Entry 2VH7 (X-ray diffraction, 1.45 A resolution); this record covers chain A.

Chain A:
Name: Acylphosphatase-1
Organism: Homo sapiens
Notes: EC 3.6.1.7
UniProtKB: P07311 (ACYP1_HUMAN); residues 0-98 here correspond to UniProt positions 1-99 (UniProt number = residue number + 1)
Amino-acid sequence (99 residues; numbered 0 to 98; the number before each row is that of its first residue; numbering starts at 0):
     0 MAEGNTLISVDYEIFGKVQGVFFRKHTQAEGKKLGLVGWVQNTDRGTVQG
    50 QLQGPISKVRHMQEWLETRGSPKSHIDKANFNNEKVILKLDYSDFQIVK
Unresolved in the structure: 0-4
UniProt features mapped onto this chain:
  - active site: Arg23, Asn41
  - modified residue: Ala1 (N-acetylalanine)
From the paper describing this entry:
  - catalytic residues: Arg23 (citing earlier work)

Summary:
UniProt lists active-site residues Arg23 and Asn41. The paper reports the catalytic residue Arg23.
Chain A is Acylphosphatase-1 (Homo sapiens); the structure, Crystal structure of human common-type
acylphosphatase, was determined by X-ray diffraction together with 2W4P and 2W4C from the same study.
